6XP5 - chains Q and V of the 15 polymer chains in the assembly; structure by electron microscopy, 4.20 A resolution (low resolution: residue-level contacts below are approximate; hydrogen-bond / salt-bridge calls are withheld).

[Chain Q]
Molecule: Mediator of RNA polymerase II transcription subunit 17
From: Chaetomium thermophilum (strain DSM 1495 / CBS 144.50 / IMI 039719)
UniProt: G0S1R5 (G0S1R5_CHATD); the construct has insertions or renumbered stretches relative to UniProt, so the offset changes along the chain: -7 to 66 = UniProt 1-74; 75-536 = UniProt 75-536; 565-632 = UniProt 567-634
Chain sequence (634 residues; numbered -7 to 632 plus 30 insertion-coded residues; 36 numbers in that range are skipped by the numbering (no residue carries them; nothing is unmodelled there); the number before each row is that of its first residue; a row labelled like 536A-536Z holds insertion residues (536A, then the next letters in order); numbers below 1 keep their minus sign (Met-7 is residue -7)):
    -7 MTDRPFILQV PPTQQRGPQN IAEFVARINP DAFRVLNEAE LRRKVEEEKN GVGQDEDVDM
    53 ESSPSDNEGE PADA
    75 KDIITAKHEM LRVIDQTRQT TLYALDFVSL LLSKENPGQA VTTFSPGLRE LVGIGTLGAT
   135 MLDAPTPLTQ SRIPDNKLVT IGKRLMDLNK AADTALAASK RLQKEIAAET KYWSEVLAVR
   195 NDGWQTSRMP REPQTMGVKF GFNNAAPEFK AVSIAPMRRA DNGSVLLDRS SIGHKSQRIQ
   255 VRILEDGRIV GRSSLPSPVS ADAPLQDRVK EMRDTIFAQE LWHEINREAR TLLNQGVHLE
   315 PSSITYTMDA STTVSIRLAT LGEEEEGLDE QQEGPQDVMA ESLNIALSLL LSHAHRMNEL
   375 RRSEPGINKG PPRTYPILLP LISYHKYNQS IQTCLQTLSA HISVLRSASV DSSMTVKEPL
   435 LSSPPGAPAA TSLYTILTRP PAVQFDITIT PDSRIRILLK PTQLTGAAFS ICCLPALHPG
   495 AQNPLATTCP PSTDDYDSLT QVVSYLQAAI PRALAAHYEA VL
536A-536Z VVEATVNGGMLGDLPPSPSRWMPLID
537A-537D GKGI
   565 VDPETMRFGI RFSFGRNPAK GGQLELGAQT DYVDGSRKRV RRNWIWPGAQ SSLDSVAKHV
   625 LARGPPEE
Not modelled in the structure: -7 to 24, 110-153, 335-348, 359-365, 382-384, 431-444, 480-483, 536A-536Z, 537A-537D, 623-632

[Chain V]
Molecule: Med22
From: Chaetomium thermophilum (strain DSM 1495 / CBS 144.50 / IMI 039719)
UniProt: G0S3J8 (G0S3J8_CHATD); the construct has insertions or renumbered stretches relative to UniProt, so the offset changes along the chain: 1-77 = UniProt 1-77; 79-169 = UniProt 78-168
Chain sequence (169 residues; numbered 1 to 169; the number before each row is that of its first residue):
     1 MDRDQGASDN LLERKNILIA SIMTSYRDLI THATSPITSA TASPGHAGYS SMALSTAIHA
    61 AVKYTEDLLS LTRTLREALW VVGPLTGPGE KDAQAEEGMA KDAEVVWDVL NEMRDRERER
   121 MMAALMEGDT RVRGAVRFER GDVEVVVAGQ GQQIEMGRGV NGEVKSEGA
Not modelled in the structure: 1-12, 125-169
Sequence notes: insertion (78)

[Chain Q / chain V interface]
Pairs across the interface - 15 pairs, chain Q then chain V:
  Arg158(Q) with Ser43(V)
  Leu159(Q) with Ala47(V)
  Met160(Q) with Pro36(V)
  Lys164(Q) with Leu54(V)
  Ala165(Q) with Ile58(V)
  Thr168(Q) with Ile58(V)
  Leu176(Q) with Leu68(V)
  Ile180(Q) with Leu68(V)
  Trp187(Q) with Arg73(V)
  Arg194(Q) with Ala78(V)
  Thr200(Q) with Leu79(V)
  Gln208(Q) with Arg73(V)
  Asn402(Q) with Arg116(V)
  Gln406(Q) with Arg116(V)
  Thr449(Q) with Asp102(V)
Interface residues without a listed pair, chain Q (21 interface residues in all): Ala169, Ser201, Leu409, Ser426, Met428, Val430
Interface residues without a listed pair, chain V (20 interface residues in all): Thr38, Ala40, Pro44, Gly48, Glu77, Leu110, Met113, Glu117, Glu119

[Overview]
Chain Q and chain V form an interface of 21 and 20 residues respectively.
Here chain Q is Mediator of RNA polymerase II transcription subunit 17 and chain V is Med22, both from
Chaetomium thermophilum (strain DSM 1495 / CBS 144.50 / IMI 039719). Entry 6XP5 (Head-Middle module of
Mediator) was determined by electron microscopy together with 7JMN from the same study.
